Entry 5ZKM (X-ray diffraction, 1.65 A resolution); this record covers chains A and B.

Chain A:
Protein: SP_0782
From: Streptococcus pneumoniae TIGR4
UniProtKB: A0A0H2UPA7 (A0A0H2UPA7_STRPN); residue numbers follow UniProt; this construct covers 7-79
Chain sequence (82 residues; each row starts with the number of its first residue):
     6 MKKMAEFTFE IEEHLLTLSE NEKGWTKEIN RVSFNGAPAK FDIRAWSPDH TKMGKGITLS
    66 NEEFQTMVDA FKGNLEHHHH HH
Unresolved in the structure: 6-10, 78-87
Differences from the reference sequence: expression tag (6, 80-87)
From the paper describing this entry:
  - binding site for the 6-nt DNA strand (chain B): Trp-30

Chain B:
Molecule: 6-nt DNA strand
Sequence (6 nucleotides; row label = number of the first residue in the row):
     2 TCTTCC
Unresolved in the structure: 4-7

Chain A / chain B interface:
Residue-residue contacts (8):
  Asn-26(A) with DT2(B), hydrogen bond to the base
  Trp-30(A) with DT2(B), stacking on the base
  Ala-50(A) with DT2(B), base contact
  Met-58(A) with DT2(B), phosphate contact; DC3(B), phosphate contact
  Gly-59(A) with DT2(B), phosphate contact; DC3(B), phosphate contact
  Lys-60(A) with DC3(B), phosphate contact
Other interface residues (no listed pair), chain A (7 interface residues in all): Lys-28

Summary:
7 residues of chain A and 2 residues of chain B are in contact; the contacts include 1 hydrogen bond and 1
aromatic stacking contact. The hydrogen-bonded pair is Asn-26(A)/DT2(B). The paper reports a binding site for
the 6-nt DNA strand (chain B) at Trp-30(A).
Chain A is SP_0782 (Streptococcus pneumoniae TIGR4) and chain B is a 6-nt DNA strand; the structure, Crystal
structure of Streptococcus pneumoniae SP_0782 (residues 7-79) in complex with single-stranded DNA TCTTCC, was
determined by X-ray diffraction (same publication as 6JIP, 6JIQ and 5ZKL).
